8G5H - chains B and C of the 7 polymer chains in the assembly; structure by electron microscopy, 2.89 A resolution.

== Chain B ==
Protein: Gamma-aminobutyric acid receptor subunit beta-2
From: Mus musculus
UniProt: P63137 (GBRB2_MOUSE); residues -23 to 488 here correspond to UniProt positions 1-512 (UniProt number = residue number + 24)
Chain sequence (512 residues; row label = number of the first residue in the row; numbers below 1 keep their minus sign (Met-23 is residue -23)):
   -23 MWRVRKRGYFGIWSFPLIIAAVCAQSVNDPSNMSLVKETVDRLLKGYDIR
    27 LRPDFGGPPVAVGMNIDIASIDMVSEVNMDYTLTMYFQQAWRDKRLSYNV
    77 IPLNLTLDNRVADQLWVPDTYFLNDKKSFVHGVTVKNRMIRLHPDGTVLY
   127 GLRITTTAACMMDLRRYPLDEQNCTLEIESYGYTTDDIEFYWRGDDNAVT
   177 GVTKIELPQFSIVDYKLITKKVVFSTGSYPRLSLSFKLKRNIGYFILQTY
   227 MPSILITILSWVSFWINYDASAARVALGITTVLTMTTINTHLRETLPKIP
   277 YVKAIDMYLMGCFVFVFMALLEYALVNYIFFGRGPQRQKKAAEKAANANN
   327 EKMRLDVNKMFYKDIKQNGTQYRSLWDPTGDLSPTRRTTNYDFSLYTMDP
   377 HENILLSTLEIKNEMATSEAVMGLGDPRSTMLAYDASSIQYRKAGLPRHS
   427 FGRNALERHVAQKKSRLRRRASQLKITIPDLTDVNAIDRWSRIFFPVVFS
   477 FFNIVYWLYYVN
Unresolved in the structure: -23 to 6, 309-457, 488
UniProt features mapped onto this chain:
  - binding site (histamine): Tyr97, Ser156, Tyr157, Thr202
  - binding site (4-aminobutanoate): Tyr157, Thr202
  - modified residue: Tyr417 (Phosphotyrosine)
  - glycosylation (N-linked (GlcNAc...) asparagine): Asn8, Asn80, Asn149
Disulfides: Cys136-Cys150
Glycans and other covalent adducts: N-acetylglucosamine (NAG) linked to Asn80; glycan linked to Asn149
Ligand contacts: gamma-amino-butanoic acid (ABU): Tyr97, Ser156, Tyr157, Phe200, Thr202, Tyr205

== Chain C ==
Protein: Gamma-aminobutyric acid receptor subunit alpha-1
From: Mus musculus
UniProt: P62812 (GBRA1_MOUSE); residues -26 to 428 here correspond to UniProt positions 1-455 (UniProt number = residue number + 27)
Chain sequence (455 residues; each row starts with the number of its first residue; numbers below 1 keep their minus sign (Met-26 is residue -26)):
   -26 MKKSRGLSDYLWAWTLILSTLSGRSYGQPSQDELKDNTTVFTRILDRLLD
    24 GYDNRLRPGLGERVTEVKTDIFVTSFGPVSDHDMEYTIDVFFRQSWKDER
    74 LKFKGPMTVLRLNNLMASKIWTPDTFFHNGKKSVAHNMTMPNKLLRITED
   124 GTLLYTMRLTVRAECPMHLEDFPMDAHACPLKFGSYAYTRAEVVYEWTRE
   174 PARSVVVAEDGSRLNQYDLLGQTVDSGIVQSSTGEYVVMTTHFHLKRKIG
   224 YFVIQTYLPCIMTVILSQVSFWLNRESVPARTVFGVTTVLTMTTLSISAR
   274 NSLPKVAYATAMDWFIAVCYAFVFSALIEFATVNYFTKRGYAWDGKSVVP
   324 EKPKKVKDPLIKKNNTYAPTATSYTPNLARGDPGLATIAKSATIEPKEVK
   374 PETKPPEPKKTFNSVSKIDRLSRIAFPLLFGIFNLVYWATYLNREPQLKA
   424 PTPHQ
Unresolved in the structure: -26 to 8, 319-382, 417-428
UniProt features mapped onto this chain:
  - binding site (4-aminobutanoate): Arg66, Thr129
  - glycosylation (N-linked (GlcNAc...) asparagine): Asn10, Asn110
Disulfides: Cys138-Cys152
Glycans and other covalent adducts: N-acetylglucosamine (NAG) linked to Asn110
Ligand contacts:
  - gamma-amino-butanoic acid (ABU): Phe64, Arg66, Leu117, Thr129
  - PIO ([(2R)-2-octanoyloxy-3-[oxidanyl-[(1R,2R,3S,4R,5R,6S)-2,3,6-tris(oxidanyl)-4,5-diphosphonooxy-cyclohexyl]oxy-phosphoryl]oxy-propyl] octanoate): Arg248, Ile301, Glu302, Thr305, Phe309, Lys311, Arg312, Phe385, Asn386, Ser387, Ser389, Lys390, Ile391, Leu394
  - Zolpidem (R5R): Phe99, His101, Ser158, Tyr159, Val202, Gln203, Ser204, Ser205, Thr206, Tyr209
From the paper describing this entry:
  - specificity-determining residues: Ser204 (proposed by the authors, not directly observed)

== Interface between chain B and chain C ==
Contacting residue pairs (97; chain B residue first):
  Asp24(B) - Thr15(C)  hydrogen bond
  Ile25(B) - Asn86(C)  hydrogen bond (backbone-side chain)
  Ile25(B) - Leu88(C)  hydrophobic
  Arg26(B) - Leu18(C)
  Arg26(B) - Asp19(C)  salt bridge
  Arg26(B) - Leu22(C)
  Arg26(B) - Asn86(C)
  Arg26(B) - Leu88(C)
  Arg26(B) - Met89(C)
  Leu27(B) - Thr11(C)
  Leu27(B) - Phe14(C)  hydrophobic
  Leu27(B) - Thr15(C)
  Leu27(B) - Leu18(C)  hydrophobic
  Phe31(B) - Thr11(C)
  Phe31(B) - Phe14(C)  hydrophobic
  Phe31(B) - Leu83(C)  hydrophobic
  Phe31(B) - Arg84(C)
  Met55(B) - Asn188(C)
  Val93(B) - Met113(C)  hydrophobic
  Asp95(B) - Met113(C)
  Thr96(B) - Met111(C)
  Thr96(B) - Thr112(C)  hydrogen bond (backbone-side chain)
  Tyr97(B) - Phe64(C)
  Tyr97(B) - Met111(C)
  Tyr97(B) - Asn115(C)
  Tyr97(B) - Arg131(C)
  Phe98(B) - Met111(C)  hydrophobic
  Phe98(B) - Arg131(C)
  Leu99(B) - Thr47(C)
  Leu99(B) - Arg131(C)  hydrogen bond (backbone-side chain)
  Asn100(B) - Arg186(C)
  Asp101(B) - His109(C)
  Asp101(B) - Arg131(C)  salt bridge
  Ser104(B) - Met111(C)
  Phe105(B) - Met111(C)
  Val106(B) - Met111(C)
  Tyr126(B) - Thr112(C)
  Tyr126(B) - Met113(C)
  Leu128(B) - Thr112(C)
  Ile130(B) - Met111(C)  hydrophobic
  Ala135(B) - Arg186(C)
  Met137(B) - Arg186(C)
  Tyr157(B) - Phe64(C)  hydrophobic
  Tyr157(B) - Asn115(C)
  Tyr157(B) - Lys116(C)
  Tyr157(B) - Leu117(C)
  Tyr157(B) - Thr129(C)
  Tyr157(B) - Met130(C)  hydrogen bond (side chain-backbone)
  Tyr157(B) - Arg131(C)  hydrogen bond (side chain-backbone)
  Gly158(B) - Leu117(C)
  Gly158(B) - Arg119(C)  hydrogen bond (backbone-side chain)
  Tyr159(B) - Arg84(C)
  Tyr159(B) - Asn86(C)
  Asp163(B) - Arg84(C)  salt bridge
  Phe200(B) - Phe45(C)  hydrophobic
  Phe200(B) - Phe64(C)  hydrophobic
  Ser201(B) - Arg172(C)
  Thr202(B) - Arg66(C)  hydrogen bond
  Thr202(B) - Arg119(C)  hydrogen bond (backbone-side chain)
  Thr202(B) - Leu127(C)
  Tyr205(B) - Arg119(C)  hydrogen bond
  Ser247(B) - Ser250(C)  hydrogen bond
  Ser247(B) - Ala253(C)
  Val251(B) - Ala253(C)
  Val251(B) - Phe257(C)  hydrophobic
  Ile255(B) - Val256(C)
  Ile255(B) - Phe257(C)  hydrophobic
  Ile255(B) - Thr260(C)
  Val258(B) - Leu239(C)  hydrophobic
  Leu259(B) - Thr260(C)
  Leu259(B) - Thr264(C)
  Thr266(B) - Gln228(C)
  Arg269(B) - Tyr224(C)
  Arg269(B) - Ile227(C)
  Arg269(B) - Gln228(C)
  Lys274(B) - His55(C)
  Lys274(B) - Asn188(C)
  Lys274(B) - Gln189(C)
  Lys274(B) - Tyr224(C)
  Lys274(B) - Ser275(C)
  Ile275(B) - Tyr224(C)
  Pro276(B) - Asn188(C)
  Pro276(B) - Lys221(C)
  Pro276(B) - Gly223(C)
  Pro276(B) - Tyr224(C)
  Phe289(B) - Met235(C)  hydrophobic
  Phe293(B) - Ile238(C)  hydrophobic
  Phe293(B) - Leu239(C)  hydrophobic
  Leu296(B) - Phe257(C)  hydrophobic
  Tyr299(B) - Leu246(C)  hydrophobic
  Asn303(B) - Leu246(C)
  Asn303(B) - Asn247(C)  hydrogen bond
  Tyr304(B) - Trp245(C)  hydrophobic
  Tyr304(B) - Arg396(C)
  Phe306(B) - Trp316(C)
  Phe307(B) - Asn247(C)
  Phe307(B) - Trp316(C)
Other interface residues (no listed pair), chain B (60 interface residues in all): Arg28, Gly32, Phe63, Arg71, Trp92, Lys102, Thr160, Ala248, Pro273, Val278, Asp282, Ala300
Other interface residues (no listed pair), chain C (59 interface residues in all): Met80, Leu85, Ser185, Val242, Pro252, Ala315, Gly318

== Summary ==
60 residues of chain B and 59 residues of chain C are in contact, with 12 hydrogen bonds and 3 salt bridges.
Polar pairs include Arg26(B)-Asp19(C), Asp101(B)-Arg131(C) and Asp163(B)-Arg84(C). Gamma-amino-butanoic acid
is bound between chain B and chain C. Ligands of chain C: compound PIO and Zolpidem. The paper reports the
specificity determinant Ser204(C).
Chain B is Gamma-aminobutyric acid receptor subunit beta-2 and chain C is Gamma-aminobutyric acid receptor
subunit alpha-1, both from Mus musculus; the structure, Native GABA-A receptor from the mouse brain,
ortho-alpha1-alpha3-beta2-gamma2 subtype, in complex with GABA, Zolpidem, and endogenous ..., was determined
by electron microscopy together with 8FOI, 8G4N, 8G4O, 8G4X, 8G5F and 8G5G from the same study.
